Entry 5L85 (solution NMR); this record covers chains A and B.

# Chain A
Name: Zinc finger HIT domain-containing protein 3
Organism: Homo sapiens
UniProtKB: Q15649 (ZNHI3_HUMAN); numbering as in UniProt (aligned over 85-155)
Chain sequence (75 residues; numbered 81 to 155; the number before each row is that of its first residue):
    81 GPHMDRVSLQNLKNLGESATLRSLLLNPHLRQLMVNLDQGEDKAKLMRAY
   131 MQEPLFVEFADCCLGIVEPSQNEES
Sequence notes: expression tag (81-84)

# Chain B
Name: Nuclear fragile X mental retardation-interacting protein 1
Organism: Homo sapiens
UniProtKB: Q9UHK0 (NUFP1_HUMAN); residue numbers follow UniProt; this construct covers 462-495
Chain sequence (34 residues; numbered 462 to 495; the number before each row is that of its first residue):
   462 DIRHERNVILQCVRYIIKKDFFGLDTNSAKSKDV

# How chain A and chain B interact
Pairs across the interface - 35 pairs, chain A then chain B:
  Asp85(A) with His465(B); Asn468(B); Val469(B); Gln472(B)
  Arg86(A) with Gln472(B)
  Val87(A) with Val469(B); Gln472(B)
  Leu92(A) with Gln472(B); Cys473(B); Tyr476(B)
  Lys93(A) with Tyr476(B)
  Leu95(A) with Cys473(B)
  Leu105(A) with Ile477(B)
  Arg111(A) with Phe482(B)
  Met114(A) with Val474(B); Ile477(B); Ile478(B)
  Val115(A) with Ile478(B); Phe483(B)
  Leu117(A) with Leu471(B)
  Asp118(A) with Arg475(B); Ile478(B)
  Met127(A) with Arg467(B)
  Phe136(A) with Ile470(B)
  Phe139(A) with Ile470(B); Val474(B); Ile477(B)
  Ala140(A) with Ile470(B)
  Cys143(A) with Ile470(B); Cys473(B)
  Leu144(A) with Glu466(B); Val469(B)
  Val147(A) with Val469(B)
  Glu148(A) with His465(B); Val469(B)
Also at the interface, not in a pair above, chain A (26 interface residues in all): Met84, Leu89, Gly96, Leu101, Arg128, Met131
Also at the interface, not in a pair above, chain B (17 interface residues in all): Asn488

# Overview
26 residues of chain A and 17 residues of chain B are in contact.
Here chain A is Zinc finger HIT domain-containing protein 3 and chain B is Nuclear fragile X mental
retardation-interacting protein 1, both from Homo sapiens. Entry 5L85 (Solution structure of the complex
between human ZNHIT3 and NUFIP1 proteins) was determined by solution NMR.
